PDB entry 2X0G | X-ray diffraction, 2.20 A resolution | chains A and B

# Chain A
Protein: Death-associated protein kinase 1
Organism: Homo sapiens
Notes: EC 2.7.11.1; fragment: catalytic and autoinhibitory domain, residues 1- 334
Reference sequence: P53355 (DAPK1_HUMAN); numbering as in UniProt (aligned over 1-334)
Sequence (334 residues; numbered 1 to 334; the number before each row is that of its first residue):
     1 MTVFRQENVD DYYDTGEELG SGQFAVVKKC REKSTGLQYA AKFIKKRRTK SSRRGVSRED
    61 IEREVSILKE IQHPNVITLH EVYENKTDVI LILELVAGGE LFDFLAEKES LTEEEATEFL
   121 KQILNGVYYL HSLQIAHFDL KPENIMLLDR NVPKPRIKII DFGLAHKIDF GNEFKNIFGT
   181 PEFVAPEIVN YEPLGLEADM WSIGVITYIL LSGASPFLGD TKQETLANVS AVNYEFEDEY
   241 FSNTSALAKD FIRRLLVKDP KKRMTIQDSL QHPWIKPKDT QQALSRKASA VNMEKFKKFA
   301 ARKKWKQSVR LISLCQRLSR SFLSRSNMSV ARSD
Not modelled in the structure: 1-2, 321-334
Curated features (UniProtKB/Swiss-Prot):
  - region: N292 to A301 (Autoinhibitory domain)
  - active site: D139 (Proton acceptor)
  - binding site (ATP): L19 to V27, K42, E94 to V96, E100, D161
  - modified residue (Phosphoserine): S289, S308, S319, S333
  - mutagenesis: K42 (K42A: Loss of activity, apoptotic function and of autophosphorylation), S289 (S289A: Loss of phosphorylation and significant increase in proapoptotic activity; S289E: Reduction in proapoptotic activity), S308 (S308A: Elevated Ca(2+)-calmodulin binding and Ca(2+)-calmodulin-independent kinase activity. Increases apoptotic activity ...), S313 (S313A: Minimal effect on activity)

# Chain B
Protein: Calmodulin
Organism: Homo sapiens
Reference sequence: P62158 (CALM_HUMAN); residues 1-148 here correspond to UniProt positions 2-149 (UniProt number = residue number + 1)
Sequence (148 residues; each row starts with the number of its first residue):
     1 ADQLTEEQIA EFKEAFSLFD KDGDGTITTK ELGTVMRSLG QNPTEAELQD MINEVDADGN
    61 GTIDFPEFLT MMARKMKDTD SEEEIREAFR VFDKDGNGYI SAAELRHVMT NLGEKLTDEE
   121 VDEMIREADI DGDGQVNYEE FVQMMTAK
Not modelled in the structure: 1-5, 74-81, 146-148
Ion coordination: Ca2+ site 1: D20, D22, D24, T26, E31; Ca2+ site 2: D56, D58, N60, T62, E67; Ca2+ site 3: D93, D95, N97, Y99, E104; Ca2+ site 4: D129, D131, D133, Q135, E140

# How chain A and chain B interact
Pairs across the interface (66; chain A residue first):
  E18(A) - K115(B)
  S21(A) - G113(B)
  Q23(A) - A10(B)
  Q23(A) - K13(B)
  Q23(A) - E14(B)  hydrogen bond (side chain-backbone)
  Q23(A) - S17(B)  hydrogen bond (backbone-side chain)
  F24(A) - K13(B)
  F24(A) - S17(B)
  R53(A) - I9(B)
  R53(A) - K13(B)  hydrogen bond (backbone-side chain)
  R53(A) - F65(B)
  R53(A) - L69(B)
  R54(A) - G23(B)  hydrogen bond (side chain-backbone)
  R54(A) - D24(B)
  R54(A) - G25(B)
  E100(A) - E120(B)
  D103(A) - E120(B)
  D103(A) - E123(B)
  A106(A) - E123(B)
  E107(A) - E119(B)
  E107(A) - E123(B)
  K222(A) - E7(B)  salt bridge
  K297(A) - E127(B)
  K298(A) - E127(B)
  K298(A) - Q143(B)
  A301(A) - E123(B)
  A301(A) - E127(B)
  R302(A) - M144(B)
  K304(A) - E120(B)  salt bridge
  K304(A) - M124(B)
  W305(A) - F92(B)  hydrophobic
  W305(A) - M124(B)  hydrogen bond (side chain-backbone)
  W305(A) - F141(B)  hydrophobic
  W305(A) - M144(B)
  W305(A) - M145(B)  hydrophobic
  K306(A) - M145(B)
  Q307(A) - E114(B)
  S308(A) - F92(B)
  S308(A) - M109(B)
  S308(A) - E114(B)  hydrogen bond
  V309(A) - E84(B)
  V309(A) - A88(B)  hydrophobic
  V309(A) - F141(B)  hydrophobic
  V309(A) - M145(B)  hydrophobic
  R310(A) - E14(B)  salt bridge
  L311(A) - L112(B)
  I312(A) - V91(B)  hydrophobic
  I312(A) - F92(B)  hydrophobic
  I312(A) - M109(B)  hydrophobic
  I312(A) - L112(B)  hydrophobic
  S313(A) - E84(B)  hydrogen bond
  L314(A) - E11(B)
  L314(A) - E14(B)
  L314(A) - A15(B)  hydrophobic
  C315(A) - L39(B)
  Q316(A) - L39(B)
  Q316(A) - E87(B)
  Q316(A) - V91(B)
  L318(A) - F12(B)  hydrophobic
  L318(A) - A15(B)  hydrophobic
  L318(A) - F68(B)  hydrophobic
  L318(A) - M71(B)
  S319(A) - M36(B)
  S319(A) - L39(B)
  S319(A) - M51(B)
  R320(A) - M71(B)
Also at the interface, not in a pair above, chain A (35 interface residues in all): L19, K45, R150, E294
Also at the interface, not in a pair above, chain B (49 interface residues in all): F16, L18, F19, D20, Q41, I100, L105, T117, I125, A128, V136

# Overview
The interface between chain A and chain B involves 35 residues on one side and 49 on the other, with 7
hydrogen bonds and 3 salt bridges. Polar contacts include K222(A)-E7(B), K304(A)-E120(B) and R310(A)-E14(B).
Here chain A is Death-associated protein kinase 1 and chain B is Calmodulin, both from Homo sapiens. Entry
2X0G (X-ray structure of a dap-kinase calmodulin complex) was determined by X-ray diffraction.
